PDB entry 4LF4 | X-ray diffraction, 3.34 A resolution | chains A and J of the 21 polymer chains in the assembly

Chain A:
Molecule: 16S rRNA
Organism: Thermus thermophilus
Sequence (1522 nucleotides; numbered 0 to 1544 plus 20 insertion-coded residues; 43 numbers in that range are skipped by the numbering (no residue carries them; nothing is unmodelled there); the number before each row is that of its first residue; a row labelled like 190A-190L holds insertion residues (190A, then the next letters in order); numbering starts at 0):
     0 UUUGUUGGAG AGUUUGAUCC UGGCUCAGGG UGAACGCUGG CGGCGUGCCU AAGACAUGCA
    60 AGUCGUGCGG G
    73 CCGCGGGGUU UU
    88 ACUCCG
    95 UGGUC
   101 AGCGGCGGAC GGGUGAGUAA CGCGUGGGU
  129A G
   130 ACCUACCCGG AAGAGGGGGA CAACCCGGGG AAACUCGGGC UAAUCCCCCA UGUGGACCCG
   190 C
190A-190L CCCUUGGGGUGU
   191 GUCCAAAGGG CUUU
   216 GCCCGCUUCC GGAUGGGCCC GCGUCCCAUC AGCUAGUUGG UGGGGUAAUG GCCCACCAAG
   276 GCGACGACGG GUAGCCGGUC UGAGAGGAUG GCCGGCCACA GGGGCACUGA GACACGGGCC
   336 CCACUCCUAC GGGAGGCAGC AGUUAGGAAU CUUCCGCAAU GGGCGCAAGC CUGACGGAGC
   396 GACGCCGCUU GGAGGAAGAA GCCCUUCGGG GUGUAAACUC CUGAA
   442 CCCGGGACGA AACCCCCGAC GA
   474 GGGGACUGAC GGUACCGGG
   494 GUAAUAGCGC CGGCCAACUC CGUGCCAGCA GCCGCGGUAA UACGGAGGGC GCGAGCGUUA
   554 CCCGGAUUCA CUGGGCGUAA AGGGCGUGUA GGCGGCCUGG GGCGUCCCAU GUGAAAGACC
   614 ACGGCUCAAC CGUGGGGGAG CGUGGGAUAC GCUCAGGCUA GACGGUGGGA GAGGGUGGUG
   674 GAAUUCCCGG AGUAGCGGUG AAAUGCGCAG AUACCGGGAG GAACGCCGAU GGCGAAGGCA
   734 GCCACCUGGU CCACCCGUGA CGCUGAGGCG CGAAAGCGUG GGGAGCAAAC CGGAUUAGAU
   794 ACCCGGGUAG UCCACGCCCU AAACGAUGCG CGCUAGGUCU CUGGGUCU
   848 CCUGGGGGCC GAAGCUAACG CGUUAAGCGC GCCGCCUGGG GAGUACGGCC GCAAGGCUGA
   908 AACUCAAAGG AAUUGACGGG GGCCCGCACA AGCGGUGGAG CAUGUGGUUU AAUUCGAAGX
   968 AACGCGAAGA ACCUUACCAG GCCUUGACAU GCUAGG
 1003A G
  1004 AACCCGGGUG AAAGCCUGGG GUGCCCC
1030A-1030D GCGA
  1031 GGGGAGCCCU AGCACAGGUG CUGCAUGGCC GUCGUCAGCU CGUGCCGUGA GGUGUUGGGU
  1091 UAAGUCCCGC AACGAGCGCA ACCCCCGCCG UUAGUUGCCA GCGGUUCGGC CGGGCACUCU
  1151 AACGGGACUG CCCGCGAAA
  1171 GCGGGAGGAA GGAGGGGACG ACGUCUGGUC AGCAUGGCCC UUACGGCCUG GGCGACACAC
  1231 GUGCUACAAU GCCCACUACA AAGCGAUGCC ACCCGGCAAC GGGGAGCUAA UCGCAAAAAG
  1291 GUGGGCCCAG UUCGGAUUGG GGUCUGCAAC CCGACCCCAU GAAGCCGGAA UCGCUAGUAA
  1351 UCGCGGAUCA G
 1361A C
  1362 CAUGCCGCGG UGAAUACGUU CCCGGGCCUU GUACACACXG CCXGUXACGC CAUGGGAGCG
  1422 GGCUCUACCC GAAGUCGCCG GG
  1446 AGCCUACGGG
  1459 CAGGCGCCGA GGGUAGGGCC CGUGACUGGG GCGAAGUCGU AACAAGGUAG CUGUACCGGA
  1519 AGGUGCGGCU GGAU
 1532A C
  1533 CA
  1536 CUCCUUUCU
Not modelled in the structure: 0-4, 1532A, 1536-1538
Sequence notes: conflict C1533 (A2157 in M26923.1), A1534 (C2158 in M26923.1)
Modified positions: PSU (pseudouridine-5'-monophosphate) at position 516, 7MG (7N-methyl-8-hydroguanosine-5'-monophosphate) at position 527, M2G (N2-dimethylguanosine-5'-monophosphate) at position 966, 5MC (5-methylcytidine-5'-monophosphate) at position 967, 2MG (2N-methylguanosine-5'-monophosphate) at position 1207, 5MC (5-methylcytidine-5'-monophosphate) at position 1400, 4OC (4n,o2'-methylcytidine-5'-monophosphate) at position 1402, 5MC (5-methylcytidine-5'-monophosphate) at position 1404, 5MC (5-methylcytidine-5'-monophosphate) at position 1407, UR3 (3-methyluridine-5'-monophoshate) at position 1498, PSU (pseudouridine-5'-monophosphate) at position 1540, PSU (pseudouridine-5'-monophosphate) at position 1541
Ion coordination: Mg2+ site 1: U12, G22; Mg2+ site 2: U12, C526, A914; Mg2+ site 3 near G21 (its only coordinating residue here); Mg2+ site 4: C48, G115; Mg2+ site 5 near A53 (its only coordinating residue here); Mg2+ site 6: G61, U62, G105; Mg2+ site 7 near G107 (its only coordinating residue here); Mg2+ site 8: A109, G331; Mg2+ site 9: A116, G117, G289; Mg2+ site 10: C121, G124, U125, G236; Mg2+ site 11 near G157 (its only coordinating residue here); Mg2+ site 12: C174, C175; 65 more Mg2+ sites not listed; 3 more K+ sites not listed
Small-molecule neighbours: gentamicin c1a (LLL; (2R,3R,4R,5R)-2-((1S,2S,3R,4S,6R)-4,6-diamino-3-((2R,3R,6S)-3-amino-6-(aminomethyl)-tetrahydro-2H-pyran-2-yloxy)-2-hydr oxycyclohexyloxy)-5-methyl-4-(methylamino)-tetrahydro-2H-pyran-3,5-diol): 5MC_1404, G1405, U1406, 5MC_1407, A1408, C1409, G1491, A1492, A1493, G1494, U1495

Chain J:
Name: ribosomal protein S10
Organism: Thermus thermophilus
UniProt: Q5SHN7 (RS10_THET8); residue numbers follow UniProt; this construct covers 1-105
Chain sequence (105 residues; numbered 1 to 105; the number before each row is that of its first residue):
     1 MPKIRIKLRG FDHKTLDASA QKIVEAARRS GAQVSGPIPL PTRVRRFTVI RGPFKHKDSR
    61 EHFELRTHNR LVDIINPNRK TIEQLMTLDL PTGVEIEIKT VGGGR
Not modelled in the structure: 1-2, 102-105

Interface between chain A and chain J:
Pairs across the interface (75; chain A residue first):
  G963(A) with Phe54(J), base contact
  A964(A) with Phe54(J), sugar contact; Lys55(J), hydrogen bond to the sugar
  A969(A) with Lys55(J), salt bridge to the phosphate
  C970(A) with Lys57(J), phosphate contact
  G971(A) with Lys57(J), salt bridge to the phosphate
  C972(A) with Lys55(J), sugar contact; His56(J), sugar contact; Lys57(J), salt bridge to the phosphate
  G973(A) with Ile50(J), sugar contact; Pro53(J), sugar contact; Phe54(J), base contact; Lys55(J), hydrogen bond to the sugar
  A975(A) with Thr48(J), base contact; Arg60(J), base contact
  G1058(A) with Pro53(J), base contact
  C1059(A) with Arg51(J), sugar contact; Gly52(J), sugar contact; Pro53(J), base contact
  C1060(A) with Arg51(J), sugar contact; Gly52(J), sugar contact; His56(J), hydrogen bond to the sugar
  G1061(A) with His56(J), hydrogen bond to the sugar
  A1123(A) with Ser35(J), hydrogen bond to the sugar; Pro37(J), hydrogen bond to the sugar; Ile38(J), sugar contact; Pro39(J), base contact
  G1124(A) with Val34(J), phosphate contact; Ser35(J), sugar contact; Ile38(J), sugar contact
  U1125(A) with Arg5(J), base contact; Ser35(J), phosphate contact; Leu71(J), base contact; Asp73(J), base contact
  U1150(A) with Pro39(J), base contact; Leu40(J), hydrogen bond to the sugar; Pro41(J), sugar contact
  A1151(A) with Pro39(J), sugar contact; Leu40(J), sugar contact; Pro41(J), phosphate contact; Thr42(J), hydrogen bond to the phosphate; Arg70(J), phosphate contact
  A1152(A) with His13(J), phosphate contact; Asp17(J), hydrogen bond to the sugar; Thr42(J), phosphate contact; His68(J), salt bridge to the phosphate; Arg70(J), salt bridge to the phosphate
  C1153(A) with His13(J), salt bridge to the phosphate
  C1189(A) with Arg51(J), salt bridge to the phosphate; Glu61(J), phosphate contact
  G1197(A) with His56(J), base contact
  G1198(A) with Pro53(J), base contact; Phe54(J), sugar contact; Lys55(J), sugar contact
  G1202(A) with Pro53(J), base contact
  G1253(A) with Val44(J), phosphate contact
  C1254(A) with Arg43(J), base contact; Val44(J), phosphate contact; Arg45(J), salt bridge to the phosphate
  G1255(A) with Arg43(J), hydrogen bond to the base; Arg45(J), salt bridge to the phosphate
  U1278(A) with Glu97(J), hydrogen bond to the base
  A1279(A) with Lys7(J), salt bridge to the phosphate; Arg9(J), salt bridge to the phosphate; Arg43(J), base contact; Glu97(J), phosphate contact
  A1280(A) with Lys7(J), salt bridge to the phosphate; Leu40(J), base contact; Pro41(J), sugar contact
  C1366(A) with Arg60(J), hydrogen bond to the sugar
  C1367(A) with Thr48(J), hydrogen bond to the sugar; Arg60(J), sugar contact; His62(J), phosphate contact
  G1368(A) with Arg46(J), hydrogen bond to the sugar; His62(J), salt bridge to the phosphate
Also at the interface, not in a pair above, chain A (35 interface residues in all): A965, A1188, U1199
Also at the interface, not in a pair above, chain J (37 interface residues in all): Gln33, Ser59, Lys99

Summary:
35 residues of chain A and 37 residues of chain J are in contact; the contacts include 14 hydrogen bonds and
13 salt bridges. Polar contacts include G1255(A)-Arg43(J), U1278(A)-Glu97(J) and A964(A)-Lys55(J). Ligands of
chain A: gentamicin c1a. U12(A) and G22(A) coordinate Mg2+ site 1.
Chain A is 16S rRNA and chain J is ribosomal protein S10, both from Thermus thermophilus; the structure,
Crystal Structure of 30S ribosomal subunit from Thermus thermophilus, was determined by X-ray diffraction.
